PDB entry 8HRB | electron microscopy, 3.78 A resolution | chains D and H of the 20 polymer chains in the assembly

# Chain D (and H)
Protein: Archaeal ATPase
From: Escherichia coli
Notes: chain H of this document is another copy of the same molecule, construct and numbering; everything in this record applies to it too
Reference sequence: A0A8H9B1T2 (A0A8H9B1T2_ECOLX); numbering as in UniProt (aligned over 1-947)
Chain sequence (947 residues; row label = number of the first residue in the row):
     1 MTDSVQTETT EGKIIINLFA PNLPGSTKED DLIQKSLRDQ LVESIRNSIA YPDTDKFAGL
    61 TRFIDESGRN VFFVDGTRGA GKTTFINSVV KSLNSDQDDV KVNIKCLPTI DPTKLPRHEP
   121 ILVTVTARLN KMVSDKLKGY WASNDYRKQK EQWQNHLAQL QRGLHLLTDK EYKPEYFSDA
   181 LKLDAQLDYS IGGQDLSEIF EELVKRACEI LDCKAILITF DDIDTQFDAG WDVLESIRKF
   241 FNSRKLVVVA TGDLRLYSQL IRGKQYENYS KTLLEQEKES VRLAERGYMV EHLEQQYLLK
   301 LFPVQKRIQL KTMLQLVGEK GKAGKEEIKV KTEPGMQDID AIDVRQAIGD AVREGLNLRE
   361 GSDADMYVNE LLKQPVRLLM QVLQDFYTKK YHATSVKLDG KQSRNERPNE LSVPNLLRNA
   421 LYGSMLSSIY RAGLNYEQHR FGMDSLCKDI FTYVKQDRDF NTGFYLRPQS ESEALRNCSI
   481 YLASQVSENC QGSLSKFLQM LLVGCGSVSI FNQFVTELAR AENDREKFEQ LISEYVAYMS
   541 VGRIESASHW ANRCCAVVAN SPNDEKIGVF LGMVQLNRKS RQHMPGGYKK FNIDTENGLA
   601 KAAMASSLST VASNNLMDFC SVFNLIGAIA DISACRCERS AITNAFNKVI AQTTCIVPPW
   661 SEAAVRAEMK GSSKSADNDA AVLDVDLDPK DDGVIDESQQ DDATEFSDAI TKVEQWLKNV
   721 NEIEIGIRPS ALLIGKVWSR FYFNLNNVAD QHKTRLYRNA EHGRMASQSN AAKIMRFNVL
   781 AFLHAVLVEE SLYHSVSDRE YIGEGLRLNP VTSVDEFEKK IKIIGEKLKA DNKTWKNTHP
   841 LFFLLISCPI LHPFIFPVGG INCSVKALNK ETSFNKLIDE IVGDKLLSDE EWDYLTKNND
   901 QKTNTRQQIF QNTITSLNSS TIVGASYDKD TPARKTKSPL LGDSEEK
Unresolved in the structure: 1-12, 51-69, 395-411, 673-700, 898-906, 935-947 (chain H: 1-12, 52-68, 96-101, 396-410, 518-523, 664-699, 899-906, 935-947)
Differences from the reference sequence: conflict Arg636 (Leu in A0A8H9B1T2), Leu940 (Ser in A0A8H9B1T2)

# How chain D and chain H interact
Pairs across the interface (4; chain D residue first):
  Glu277(D) with Arg431(H), salt bridge
  Arg282(D) with Arg431(H)
  Glu285(D) with Tyr430(H)
  Tyr288(D) with Glu437(H), hydrogen bond
Other interface residues (no listed pair), chain H (4 interface residues in all): Tyr436

# In short
The chain D/chain H interface involves 4 residues from each chain; the contacts include 1 hydrogen bond and 1
salt bridge. Polar contacts include Glu277(D)-Arg431(H) and Tyr288(D)-Glu437(H).
Chain D and chain H are both Archaeal ATPase (Escherichia coli); the structure, Structure of tetradecameric
RdrA ring in RNA-loading state, was determined by electron microscopy together with 8HR7, 8HR8, 8HR9, 8HRA and
8HRC from the same study.
